5H1S - chains A and S of the 32 polymer chains in the assembly; structure by electron microscopy, 3.50 A resolution.

== Chain A ==
Molecule: 23S rRNA
From: Spinacia oleracea
Sequence (2810 nucleotides; each row starts with the number of its first residue; note: 1 number in that range is skipped by the numbering (no residue carries it; nothing is unmodelled there)):
     1 UUCAAACGAGGAAAGGCUUACGGUGGAUACCUAGGCACCCAGAGACGAGG
    51 AAGGGCGUAUUAAUCGACGAAAUGCUUCGGGGAGUUGAAAAUAAGCAGAG
   101 AUCCGGAGAUUCCCGAAUAGGUCAACCUUUCGAACUUCUGCUGAAUCCAU
   151 GGGCAGGCAAGAGACAACCUGGCGAACUGAAACAUCUUAGUAGCCAGAGG
   201 AAAAGAAAGCAAAAGCGAUUCCCGUAGUAGCGGCGAGCGAAAUGGGAGCA
   251 GCCUAAACCGUGAAAACGGGGUUGUGGGAGAGCAAUACAAGCGUCGUGCU
   301 GCUAGGCGAAUCAGUGGAGUGCGGAACCCUAGAUGGUGAAAGUCCAGUAG
   351 CCGAAAGCAUCACUAGCUUAUGCUCUGACCCGAGUAGCAUGGGGCACGUG
   401 GAAUCCCGUGUGAAUCAGCAAGGACCACCUUGCAAGGCUAAAUACUCCUG
   451 GGUGACCGAUAGCGAAGUAGUACCGUGAGGGAAGGGUGAAAAGAACCCCC
   501 AUCGGGGAGUGAAAUAGAACAUGAAACCGUAAGCUCUCAAGCAGUGGGAG
   551 GGGGACCAGACCCUGACCGCGUGCCUGUUGAAGAAUGAGCCGGCGACUCA
   601 UAGGCAGUGGCUUGGUUAAGGGAACCCACCGGAGCCGUAGCGAAAGCGAG
   651 UCUUCAUAGGGCAAUUGUCACUGCUUAUGGACCCGAACCUGGGUGAUCUA
   701 UCCAUGACCAGGAUGAAGCUUGGGUGAAACUAAGUGGAGGUCCGAACCGA
   751 CUGAUGUUGAAGAAUCAGCGGAUGAGUUGUGGUUAGGGGUGAAAUGCCAC
   801 UCGAACCCAGAGCUAGCUGGUUCUCCCCGAAAUGCGUUGAGGCGCAGCAG
   851 UUGACUGGACAUCUAGGGGUAAAGCACUGUUUCGGUGCGGGCCGCGAGAG
   901 CGGUACCAAAUCGAGGCAAACUCUGAAUACUAGAUAUGACCUCCAAAUAA
   951 CAGGGGUCAAGGUCGGCCAGUGAGACGAUGGGGGAUAAGCUUCAUCGUCG
  1001 AGAGGGAAACAGCCCGGAUCACCAGCUAAGGCCCCUAAAUGACCGCUCAG
  1051 UGAUAAAGGAGGUAGGGGUGCAGAGACAGCCAGGAGGUUUGCCUAGAAGC
  1101 AGCCACCCUUGAAAGAGUGCGUAAUAGCUCACUGAUCGAGCGCUCUUGCG
  1151 CCGAAGAUGAACGGGGCUAAGCGGUCUGCCGAAGCUGUGGGAUGUAAAAA
  1201 AACAUCGGUAGGGGAGCGUUCCGUGUUAGGGAGAAACGCGUGCGUGAGCC
  1251 GCGUUGGACGAAGCGGAAGCGAGAAUGUCGGCUUGAGUAACGCAAACAUU
  1301 GGUGAGAAUCCAAUGCCCCGAAAACCUAAGGGUUCCUCCGCAAGGUUCGU
  1351 CCACGGAGGGUGAGUCAGGGCCUAAGAUCAGGCCGAAAGGCGUAGUCGAU
  1401 GGACAACAGGUGAAUAUUCCUGUACUACCCCUUGUUGGUCCCGAGGGACG
  1451 GAGGAGGCUAGGUUAGCCGAAAGAUGGUUAUCGGUUCAAGGACGCAAGGU
  1501 GACCCUGUUUUUCAGGGUAAGAAGGGGUAGAGAAAAUGCCUCGAGCCAAU
  1551 GUUCGAGUACCAGGCGCUACGGCGCUGAAGUAACCGAUGCCAUACUCCCA
  1601 GGAAAAGCUCGAACGACCUUCAACAAAAGGGUACCUGUACCCGAAACCGA
  1651 CACAGGUAGGUAGGUAGAGAAUACCUAGGGGCGCGAGACAACUCUCUCUA
  1701 AGGAACUCGGCAAAAUAGCCCCGUAACUUCGGGAGAAGGGGUGCCCCCUC
  1751 ACAAAGGGGGUCGAAGUGACCAGGCCCGGGCGACUGUUUACCAAAAACAC
  1801 AGGUCUCCGCAAAGUCGUAAGACCAUGUAUGGGGGCUGACGCCUGCCCAG
  1851 UGCCGGAAGGUCAAGGAAGUUGGUGACCUGAUGACAGGGGAGCCGGCGAC
  1901 CGAAGCCCCGGUGAACGGCGGCCGUAACUAUAACGGUCCUAAGGUAGCGA
  1951 AAUUCCUUGUCGGGUAAGUUCCGACCCGCACGAAAGGCGUAACGAUCUGG
  2001 GCACUGUCUCGGAGAGAGGCUCGGUGAAAUAGACAUGUCUGUGAAGAUGC
  2051 GGACUACCUGCACCUGGACAGAAAGACCCUAUGAAGCUUUACUGUUCCCU
  2101 GGGAUUGGCUUUGGGCUU
 2119A U
  2120 UCCUGCGCAGCUUAGGUGGAAGGCGAAGAAGGCCCCCUUCCGGGGGGGCC
  2170 CGAGCCAUCAGUGAGAUACCACUCUGGAAGAGCUAGAAUUCUAACCUUGU
  2220 GUCAGGACCUACGGGCCAAGGGACAUUCUCAGGUAGACAGUUUCUAUGGG
  2270 GCGUAGGCCUCCCAAAAGGUAACGGAGGCGUGCAAAGGUUUCCUCGGGCC
  2320 GGACGGAGAUUGGCCCUCGAGUGCAAAGGCAGAAGGGAGCUUGACUGCAA
  2370 GACCCACCCGUCGAGCAGGGACGAAAGUCGGCCUUAGUGAUCCGACGGUG
  2420 CCGAGUGGAAGGGCCGUCGCUCAACGGAUAAAAGUUACUCUAGGGAUAAC
  2470 AGGCUGAUCUUCCCCAAGAGUUCACAUCGACGGGAAGGUUUGGCACCUCG
  2520 AUGUCGGCUCUUCGCCACCUGGGGCUGUAGUAUGUUCCAAGGGUUGGGCU
  2570 GUUCGCCCAUUAAAGCGGUACGUGAGCUGGGUUCAGAACGUCGUGAGACA
  2620 GUUCGGUCCAUAUCCGGUGUGGGCGUUAGAGCAUUGAGAGGACCUUUCCC
  2670 UAGUACGAGAGGACCGGGAAGGACGCACCUCUGGUGUACCAGUUAUCGUG
  2720 CCCACGGUAAACGCUGGGUAGCCAAGUGCGGAGCGGAUAACUGCUGAAAG
  2770 CAUCUAAGUAGUAAGCCCACCCCAAGAUGAGUGCUCUCCUA
Disordered / not traced: 556-559, 1508-1514
Covalently attached groups: covalent link A48-A162; covalent link G143-G151, C259-G269, U856-G962; covalent link G1527-C1539, G2151-C2169

== Chain S ==
Name: 50S ribosomal protein L20, chloroplastic
From: Spinacia oleracea
Reference sequence: P28803 (RK20_SPIOL); residues 2-128 here = UniProt positions 2-128
Chain sequence (127 residues; numbered 2 to 128; the number before each row is that of its first residue):
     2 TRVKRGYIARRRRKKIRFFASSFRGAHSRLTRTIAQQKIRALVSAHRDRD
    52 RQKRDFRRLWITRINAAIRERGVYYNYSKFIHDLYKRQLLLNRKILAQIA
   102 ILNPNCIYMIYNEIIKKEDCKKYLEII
Disordered / not traced: 2, 118-128

== Chain A / chain S interface ==
Contacting residue pairs (133; chain A residue first):
  G16(A) - Arg25(S)  sugar contact
  C17(A) - Ser23(S)  hydrogen bond to the phosphate
  C17(A) - Arg25(S)  sugar contact
  C17(A) - Gly26(S)  phosphate contact
  U18(A) - Ser23(S)  hydrogen bond to the phosphate
  U28(A) - Arg6(S)  salt bridge to the phosphate
  U28(A) - Gly7(S)  sugar contact
  U28(A) - Tyr8(S)  sugar contact
  A29(A) - Arg6(S)  salt bridge to the phosphate
  C456(A) - Arg3(S)  hydrogen bond to the sugar
  C457(A) - Arg3(S)  sugar contact
  C457(A) - Val4(S)  phosphate contact
  G458(A) - Val4(S)  phosphate contact
  G458(A) - Arg6(S)  salt bridge to the phosphate
  A459(A) - Arg6(S)  salt bridge to the phosphate
  A461(A) - Val4(S)  sugar contact
  A524(A) - Arg11(S)  hydrogen bond to the sugar
  A526(A) - Arg18(S)  salt bridge to the phosphate
  A526(A) - Arg30(S)  sugar contact
  C527(A) - Arg30(S)  salt bridge to the phosphate
  C542(A) - Arg41(S)  phosphate contact
  A543(A) - His28(S)  base contact
  A543(A) - Arg41(S)  phosphate contact
  G544(A) - Phe24(S)  phosphate contact
  G544(A) - Arg25(S)  phosphate contact
  G544(A) - His28(S)  salt bridge to the phosphate
  G544(A) - Ala42(S)  sugar contact
  G544(A) - Ser45(S)  hydrogen bond to the base
  G544(A) - Asp49(S)  base contact
  U545(A) - Phe24(S)  phosphate contact
  U545(A) - Ser45(S)  hydrogen bond to the sugar
  U545(A) - Ala46(S)  sugar contact
  U545(A) - Asp49(S)  hydrogen bond to the sugar
  G546(A) - Asp49(S)  sugar contact
  G546(A) - Gln53(S)  hydrogen bond to the sugar
  G547(A) - Phe57(S)  sugar contact
  U564(A) - Ser23(S)  phosphate contact
  G569(A) - Asp49(S)  hydrogen bond to the base
  G569(A) - Arg52(S)  base contact
  C570(A) - Asp49(S)  base contact
  C570(A) - Arg52(S)  hydrogen bond to the sugar
  G571(A) - Arg48(S)  hydrogen bond to the sugar
  G573(A) - Gln37(S)  hydrogen bond to the base
  G573(A) - Arg41(S)  hydrogen bond to the phosphate
  C574(A) - Gln37(S)  sugar contact
  C574(A) - Arg41(S)  salt bridge to the phosphate
  A588(A) - Arg33(S)  hydrogen bond to the sugar
  C590(A) - Leu31(S)  sugar contact
  C590(A) - Arg33(S)  salt bridge to the phosphate
  C591(A) - Leu31(S)  phosphate contact
  C591(A) - Thr32(S)  hydrogen bond to the phosphate
  C591(A) - Arg33(S)  hydrogen bond to the phosphate
  G592(A) - Arg14(S)  salt bridge to the phosphate
  G592(A) - Thr32(S)  phosphate contact
  G593(A) - Ala10(S)  phosphate contact
  G593(A) - Arg14(S)  salt bridge to the phosphate
  C594(A) - Arg6(S)  phosphate contact
  C594(A) - Gly7(S)  phosphate contact
  C823(A) - Arg13(S)  sugar contact
  A1021(A) - His47(S)  phosphate contact
  A1021(A) - Arg50(S)  salt bridge to the phosphate
  C1022(A) - Arg50(S)  salt bridge to the phosphate
  C1022(A) - Lys54(S)  salt bridge to the phosphate
  C1023(A) - Gln53(S)  hydrogen bond to the phosphate
  C1023(A) - Lys54(S)  salt bridge to the phosphate
  C1023(A) - Phe57(S)  sugar contact
  A1024(A) - Arg94(S)  hydrogen bond to the sugar
  G1025(A) - Arg58(S)  phosphate contact
  G1025(A) - Tyr86(S)  hydrogen bond to the phosphate
  G1025(A) - Leu92(S)  phosphate contact
  G1025(A) - Arg94(S)  hydrogen bond to the sugar
  G1025(A) - Lys95(S)  phosphate contact
  C1026(A) - Tyr86(S)  hydrogen bond to the phosphate
  A1037(A) - Arg59(S)  hydrogen bond to the sugar
  A1037(A) - Ile62(S)  sugar contact
  A1038(A) - Ile62(S)  sugar contact
  A1038(A) - Thr63(S)  phosphate contact
  A1038(A) - Asn66(S)  hydrogen bond to the phosphate
  A1038(A) - Tyr78(S)  sugar contact
  A1038(A) - Ser79(S)  phosphate contact
  A1039(A) - Asn66(S)  hydrogen bond to the phosphate
  A1039(A) - Arg70(S)  salt bridge to the phosphate
  A1039(A) - Asn77(S)  phosphate contact
  A1039(A) - Tyr78(S)  hydrogen bond to the phosphate
  A1039(A) - Ser79(S)  hydrogen bond to the phosphate
  U1040(A) - Arg70(S)  salt bridge to the phosphate
  G1041(A) - Tyr75(S)  phosphate contact
  G1178(A) - Ser79(S)  hydrogen bond to the base
  G1178(A) - His83(S)  hydrogen bond to the sugar
  C1179(A) - Tyr78(S)  sugar contact
  C1179(A) - Ser79(S)  sugar contact
  C1179(A) - Ile82(S)  sugar contact
  C1180(A) - Tyr78(S)  hydrogen bond to the phosphate
  C1180(A) - Lys95(S)  salt bridge to the phosphate
  G1181(A) - Arg58(S)  salt bridge to the phosphate
  A1182(A) - Arg55(S)  phosphate contact
  A1182(A) - Arg58(S)  salt bridge to the phosphate
  A1183(A) - Asp51(S)  base contact
  G1218(A) - Ile9(S)  sugar contact
  U1219(A) - Lys5(S)  hydrogen bond to the base
  U1220(A) - Arg3(S)  hydrogen bond to the base
  U1220(A) - Lys5(S)  base contact
  U1220(A) - Tyr8(S)  phosphate contact
  A1235(A) - Arg12(S)  hydrogen bond to the phosphate
  A1236(A) - Tyr8(S)  hydrogen bond to the phosphate
  A1236(A) - Arg11(S)  hydrogen bond to the phosphate
  A1236(A) - Arg12(S)  salt bridge to the phosphate
  C1237(A) - Arg11(S)  salt bridge to the phosphate
  C1237(A) - Lys15(S)  phosphate contact
  G1238(A) - Lys15(S)  salt bridge to the phosphate
  C1239(A) - Phe19(S)  phosphate contact
  A1247(A) - Arg13(S)  hydrogen bond to the phosphate
  G1248(A) - Ile9(S)  phosphate contact
  G1248(A) - Arg13(S)  salt bridge to the phosphate
  G1248(A) - Lys16(S)  hydrogen bond to the base
  A1267(A) - Arg3(S)  base contact
  A1268(A) - Lys5(S)  hydrogen bond to the base
  G1269(A) - Arg3(S)  hydrogen bond to the base
  G1269(A) - Val4(S)  hydrogen bond to the base
  G1269(A) - Lys5(S)  sugar contact
  C1270(A) - Lys5(S)  hydrogen bond to the sugar
  A1272(A) - Arg13(S)  salt bridge to the phosphate
  A1272(A) - Arg14(S)  phosphate contact
  G1273(A) - Arg14(S)  salt bridge to the phosphate
  G1273(A) - Arg33(S)  hydrogen bond to the sugar
  G1273(A) - Gln37(S)  hydrogen bond to the base
  A1274(A) - Arg33(S)  base contact
  G2032(A) - Gln37(S)  base contact
  A2033(A) - Ala27(S)  phosphate contact
  A2033(A) - His28(S)  sugar contact
  A2033(A) - Leu31(S)  sugar contact
  C2034(A) - Ala27(S)  phosphate contact
  A2035(A) - Arg25(S)  hydrogen bond to the base
Also at the interface, not in a pair above, chain A (76 interface residues in all): A27, A455, C1020, U1036, C1221, G1271
Also at the interface, not in a pair above, chain S (64 interface residues in all): Ser22, Ser29, Thr34, Ala36, Gln38, Trp61, Lys80

== Summary ==
76 residues of chain A face 64 of chain S across their interface, with 43 hydrogen bonds and 26 salt bridges.
Polar pairs include G544(A)-Ser45(S), G569(A)-Asp49(S) and G573(A)-Gln37(S).
Here chain A is 23S rRNA and chain S is 50S ribosomal protein L20, chloroplastic, both from Spinacia oleracea.
Entry 5H1S (Structure of the large subunit of the chloro-ribosome) was determined by electron microscopy.
